PDB entry 7V8H | X-ray diffraction, 2.46 A resolution | chains A and B

== Chain A (and B) ==
Molecule: RING-type E3 ubiquitin transferase
From: Shigella flexneri 5a str. M90T
Notes: EC 2.3.2.27; chain B of this document is another copy of the same molecule, construct and numbering; everything in this record applies to it too
UniProt: Q9AFJ5 (Q9AFJ5_SHIFM); residues 38-273 here correspond to UniProt positions 45-280 (UniProt number = residue number + 7)
Amino-acid sequence (240 residues; numbered 34 to 273; the number before each row is that of its first residue):
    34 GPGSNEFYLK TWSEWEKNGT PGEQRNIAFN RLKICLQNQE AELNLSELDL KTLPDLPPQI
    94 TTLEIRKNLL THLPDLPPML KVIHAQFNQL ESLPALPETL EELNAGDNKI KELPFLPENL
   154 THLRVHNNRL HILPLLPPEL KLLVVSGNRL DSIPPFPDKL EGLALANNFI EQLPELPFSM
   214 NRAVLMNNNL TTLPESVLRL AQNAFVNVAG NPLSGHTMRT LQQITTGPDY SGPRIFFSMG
Unresolved in the structure: 34-37
Sequence notes: expression tag (34-37)
What the authors report for this chain:
  - mutagenesis - R157A: abolished signaling in response to p65 nuclear translocation
  - mutagenesis - R157A: abolished catalytic activity on HOIP
  - specificity-determining residues: Arg157, Phe238 (by similarity / conservation)
  - mutagenesis - R215E, F238E/N240D: abolished catalytic activity on HOIL-1L

== How chain A and chain B interact ==
Residue-residue contacts - 40 pairs, chain A then chain B:
  Glu80(A) with Pro245(B)
  Lys100(A) with Asn220(B); Asn221(B), hydrogen bond (side chain-backbone)
  Phe120(A) with Asn200(B); Asn201(B); Phe202(B), hydrophobic; Asn220(B)
  Asn121(A) with Arg182(B), hydrogen bond (backbone-side chain); Phe202(B)
  Gln122(A) with Arg182(B)
  Asp140(A) with Arg182(B), hydrogen bond (backbone-side chain); Asn200(B); Phe202(B)
  Asn141(A) with Arg182(B)
  Lys142(A) with Arg182(B)
  Lys144(A) with Arg162(B)
  Asn160(A) with Asn160(B); Asn200(B)
  Arg162(A) with Lys144(B); Arg162(B); Arg182(B)
  His164(A) with Lys142(B)
  Arg182(A) with Asn121(B), hydrogen bond (side chain-backbone); Gln122(B); Asp140(B), hydrogen bond (side chain-backbone); Asn141(B); Lys142(B)
  Asn200(A) with Phe120(B); Asp140(B); Asn160(B)
  Asn201(A) with Phe120(B)
  Phe202(A) with Phe120(B); Asn121(B); Asp140(B)
  Asn220(A) with Lys100(B); Phe120(B)
  Asn221(A) with Lys100(B), hydrogen bond (backbone-side chain)
  Asn222(A) with Lys100(B)
  Gly243(A) with Lys100(B)
  Pro245(A) with Glu80(B)
Other interface residues (no listed pair), chain A (24 interface residues in all): Asp82, Gly180, Glu204
Other interface residues (no listed pair), chain B (24 interface residues in all): Asp82, His164, Gly180, Glu204, Asn222, Gly243

== Overview ==
Chain A and chain B each contribute 24 residues to their interface, with 6 hydrogen bonds. Polar contacts
include Lys100(A)-Asn221(B), Asn121(A)-Arg182(B) and Asp140(A)-Arg182(B). From the paper: R215E and
F238E/N240D of chain A abolish catalytic activity on HOIL-1L; specificity determinants Arg157(A) and
Phe238(A).
Both chains are RING-type E3 ubiquitin transferase (Shigella flexneri 5a str. M90T). Entry 7V8H (Crystal
structure of LRR domain from Shigella flexneri IpaH1.4) was determined by X-ray diffraction together with
7V8E, 7V8F and 7V8G from the same study.
